PDB entry 6PUX | X-ray diffraction, 1.90 A resolution | chains A and B

Chain A (and B):
Protein: Homoserine O-acetyltransferase
From: Mycobacterium tuberculosis (strain ATCC 25618 / H37Rv)
Notes: EC 2.3.1.31; chain B of this document is another copy of the same molecule, construct and numbering; everything in this record applies to it too
UniProt: P9WJY9 (METXA_MYCTU); residue numbers follow UniProt; this construct covers 10-372
Sequence (366 residues; row label = number of the first residue in the row):
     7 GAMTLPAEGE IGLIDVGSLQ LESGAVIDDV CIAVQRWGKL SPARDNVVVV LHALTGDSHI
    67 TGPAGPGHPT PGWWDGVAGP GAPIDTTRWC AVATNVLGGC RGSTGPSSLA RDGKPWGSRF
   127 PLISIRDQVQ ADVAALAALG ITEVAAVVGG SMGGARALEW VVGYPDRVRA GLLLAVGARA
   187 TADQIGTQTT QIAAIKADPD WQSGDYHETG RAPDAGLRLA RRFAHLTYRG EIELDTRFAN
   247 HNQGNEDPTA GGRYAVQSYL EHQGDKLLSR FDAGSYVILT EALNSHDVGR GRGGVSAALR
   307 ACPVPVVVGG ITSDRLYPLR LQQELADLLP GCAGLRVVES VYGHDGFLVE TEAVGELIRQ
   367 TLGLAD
Construct notes: expression tag (7-9)
Bound ions: Mg2+ site 1: Ile131, Ala288, Ser291; Mg2+ site 2 near Asp293 (its only coordinating residue here); Mg2+ site 3: Ala332, Leu335
What the authors report for this chain:
  - catalytic residues: Ser157, Asp320, His350
  - binding site for sulfate ion: Arg227 (proposed by the authors, not directly observed)

Chain A / chain B interface:
Pairs across the interface (77):
  Leu128(A) - Thr255(B)
  Arg185(A) - Asp241(B)  salt bridge
  Arg185(A) - Ala245(B)
  Arg185(A) - Asn246(B)
  Ala186(A) - Asn246(B)
  Thr187(A) - Asp241(B)
  Ala188(A) - Leu240(B)
  Ala188(A) - Asp241(B)  hydrogen bond (backbone-side chain)
  Ala188(A) - Ala245(B)
  Ala188(A) - Val262(B)
  Asp189(A) - Leu232(B)
  Asp189(A) - Leu240(B)
  Asp189(A) - Arg321(B)  salt bridge
  Ile191(A) - Asn246(B)
  Ile191(A) - Tyr260(B)  hydrophobic
  Ile191(A) - Val262(B)  hydrophobic
  Gly192(A) - Leu232(B)
  Gly192(A) - Val262(B)
  Gly192(A) - Leu266(B)
  Thr193(A) - Phe229(B)
  Thr193(A) - Leu232(B)
  Thr195(A) - Arg228(B)
  Thr195(A) - Gln263(B)
  Thr196(A) - Leu225(B)
  Thr196(A) - Arg228(B)  hydrogen bond
  Thr196(A) - Phe229(B)
  Thr196(A) - Leu266(B)
  Gln197(A) - Phe229(B)
  Ala199(A) - Leu225(B)  hydrophobic
  Ala199(A) - Arg228(B)
  Ala200(A) - Leu225(B)
  Pro205(A) - Pro205(B)  hydrophobic
  Leu225(A) - Thr196(B)
  Leu225(A) - Ala199(B)  hydrophobic
  Leu225(A) - Ala200(B)
  Arg228(A) - Thr195(B)
  Arg228(A) - Thr196(B)  hydrogen bond
  Arg228(A) - Ala199(B)
  Phe229(A) - Thr193(B)
  Phe229(A) - Thr196(B)
  Phe229(A) - Gln197(B)
  Phe229(A) - Phe229(B)  hydrophobic
  Leu232(A) - Asp189(B)
  Leu232(A) - Gly192(B)
  Leu232(A) - Thr193(B)
  Glu237(A) - Pro324(B)
  Glu237(A) - Arg326(B)  salt bridge
  Ile238(A) - Arg326(B)
  Leu240(A) - Ala188(B)
  Asp241(A) - Arg185(B)  salt bridge
  Asp241(A) - Thr187(B)
  Asp241(A) - Ala188(B)  hydrogen bond (side chain-backbone)
  Ala245(A) - Arg185(B)
  Ala245(A) - Ala188(B)
  Asn246(A) - Arg185(B)
  Asn246(A) - Ala186(B)
  Asn246(A) - Ile191(B)
  Asn246(A) - Asp293(B)  hydrogen bond
  Thr255(A) - Ser29(B)
  Thr255(A) - Leu128(B)
  Tyr260(A) - Ile191(B)  hydrophobic
  Tyr260(A) - Asn290(B)  hydrogen bond (side chain-backbone)
  Tyr260(A) - Ser291(B)  hydrogen bond (side chain-backbone)
  Val262(A) - Ala188(B)
  Val262(A) - Ile191(B)  hydrophobic
  Val262(A) - Gly192(B)
  Gln263(A) - Thr195(B)
  Leu266(A) - Gly192(B)
  Leu266(A) - Thr196(B)
  Asn290(A) - Tyr260(B)  hydrogen bond (backbone-side chain)
  Ser291(A) - Tyr260(B)
  Asp293(A) - Asn246(B)  hydrogen bond
  Arg321(A) - Asp189(B)  salt bridge
  Pro324(A) - Glu237(B)
  Arg326(A) - Glu237(B)  salt bridge
  Arg326(A) - Ile238(B)
  Arg326(A) - Asp241(B)
Other interface residues (no listed pair), chain A (41 interface residues in all): Ala203, Ala221, Phe244, Pro254, His292
Other interface residues (no listed pair), chain B (42 interface residues in all): Ala203, Ala221, Phe244, Pro254, His292

Summary:
41 residues of chain A face 42 of chain B across their interface; the contacts include 9 hydrogen bonds and 6
salt bridges. Polar contacts include Arg185(A)-Asp241(B), Asp189(A)-Arg321(B) and Glu237(A)-Arg326(B).
Ile131(A), Ala288(A) and Ser291(A) form the Mg2+ site 1. From the paper: catalytic residues Ser157(A),
Asp320(A) and His350(A); a binding site for sulfate ion at Arg227(A).
Both chains are Homoserine O-acetyltransferase (Mycobacterium tuberculosis (strain ATCC 25618 / H37Rv)). Entry
6PUX (Homoserine transacetylase MetX from Mycobacterium tuberculosis) was determined by X-ray diffraction
together with 5W8O and 5W8P from the same study.
